8HIG - chains B and C of the 4 polymer chains in the assembly; structure by X-ray diffraction, 2.33 A resolution.

== Chain B ==
Molecule: DNA-binding response OmpR family regulator
Source organism: Saccharopolyspora erythraea NRRL 2338
Reference sequence: A4FQD5 (A4FQD5_SACEN); residues 1-256 here = UniProt positions 1-256
Chain sequence (256 residues; each row starts with the number of its first residue):
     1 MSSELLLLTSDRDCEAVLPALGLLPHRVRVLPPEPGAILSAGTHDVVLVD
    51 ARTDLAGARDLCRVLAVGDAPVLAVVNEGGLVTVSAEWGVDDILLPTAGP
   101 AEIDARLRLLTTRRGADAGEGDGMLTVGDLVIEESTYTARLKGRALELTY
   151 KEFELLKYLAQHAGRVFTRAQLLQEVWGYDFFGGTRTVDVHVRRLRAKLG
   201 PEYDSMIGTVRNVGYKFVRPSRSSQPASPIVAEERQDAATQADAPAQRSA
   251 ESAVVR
Disordered / not traced: 1-126, 143-144, 182-183, 221-256

== Chain C ==
Molecule: 20-nt DNA strand
Sequence (20 nucleotides; numbered 1 to 20; the number before each row is that of its first residue):
     1 GTGTTACCGCGATGTTACGT

== Interface between chain B and chain C ==
Pairs across the interface (19):
  Arg169(B) - DT13(C)  salt bridge to the phosphate
  Arg186(B) - DT13(C)  base contact
  Arg186(B) - DG14(C)  hydrogen bond to the base
  Arg186(B) - DT15(C)  hydrogen bond to the base
  Asp189(B) - DT13(C)  sugar contact
  Asp189(B) - DT15(C)  base contact
  Val190(B) - DT15(C)  base contact
  Val190(B) - DT16(C)  base contact
  Arg194(B) - DA17(C)  base contact
  Arg196(B) - DG14(C)  salt bridge to the phosphate
  Thr209(B) - DT13(C)  phosphate contact
  Thr209(B) - DG14(C)  hydrogen bond to the phosphate
  Val210(B) - DT13(C)  phosphate contact
  Arg211(B) - DA12(C)  hydrogen bond to the base
  Arg211(B) - DT13(C)  hydrogen bond to the sugar
  Asn212(B) - DA12(C)  hydrogen bond to the phosphate
  Asn212(B) - DT13(C)  hydrogen bond to the phosphate
  Val213(B) - DT13(C)  hydrogen bond to the phosphate
  Tyr215(B) - DG14(C)  hydrogen bond to the phosphate
Also at the interface, not in a pair above, chain B (13 interface residues in all): Gly214
Also at the interface, not in a pair above, chain C (8 interface residues in all): DG11, DC18

== Summary ==
Chain B and chain C form an interface of 13 and 8 residues respectively; the contacts include 9 hydrogen bonds
and 2 salt bridges. Among the polar pairs are Arg186(B)-DG14(C), Arg186(B)-DT15(C) and Arg211(B)-DA12(C).
Chain B is DNA-binding response OmpR family regulator (Saccharopolyspora erythraea NRRL 2338) and chain C is a
20-nt DNA strand; the structure, Co-crystal structure of C-terminal DNA binding domain of Saccharopolyspora
erythraea GlnR in complex with its cognate ..., was determined by X-ray diffraction.
